PDB entry 6MB3 | electron microscopy, 3.37 A resolution | chains E and B of the 19 polymer chains in the assembly

# Chain E
Name: Plasmodium falciparum recombinant shortened CSP
Organism: Plasmodium falciparum
Sequence (278 residues; each row starts with the number of its first residue):
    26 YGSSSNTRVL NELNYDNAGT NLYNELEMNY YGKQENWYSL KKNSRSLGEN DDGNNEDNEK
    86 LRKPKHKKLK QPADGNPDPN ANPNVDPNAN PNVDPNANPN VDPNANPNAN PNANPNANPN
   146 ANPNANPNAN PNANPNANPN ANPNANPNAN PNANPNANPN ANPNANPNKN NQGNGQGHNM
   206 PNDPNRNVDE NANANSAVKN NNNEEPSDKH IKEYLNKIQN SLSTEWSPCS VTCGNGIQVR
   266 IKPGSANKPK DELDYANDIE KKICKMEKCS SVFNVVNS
Not modelled in the structure: 26-102, 193-303

# Chain B
Name: Fab311 heavy chain
Organism: Homo sapiens
UniProt: P0DOX5 (IGG1_HUMAN); residues 103-217 here correspond to UniProt positions 109-223 (UniProt number = residue number + 6)
Sequence (225 residues; row label = number of the first residue in the row; a row labelled like 82A-82C holds insertion residues (82A, then the next letters in order)):
     1 EVQLVESGGG VVPPGRSLRL SCATSGFTFS NYGMHWVRQA PGKGLEWVAI IW
   52A Y
    53 DGSRNFYAAS VEGRFTISRD NSKNTLYLQM
82A-82C NSL
    83 RVEDTAVYYC ARAAYYDT
100A-100D SGYG
   101 DYWGQGTLVT VSSASTKGPS VFPLAPSSKS TSGGTAALGC LVKDYFPEPV TVSWNSGALT
   161 SGVHTFPAVL QSSGLYSLSS VVTVPSSSLG TQTYICNVNH KPSNTKVDKK VEPKSCD
Not modelled in the structure: 1, 114-217
Disulfides: Cys22-Cys92

# How chain E and chain B interact
Pairs across the interface (19):
  Ala150(E) - Phe58(B)  hydrophobic
  Pro152(E) - Phe58(B)  hydrophobic
  Asn153(E) - Thr100(B)  hydrogen bond (side chain-backbone)
  Asn153(E) - Ser100A(B)
  Ala154(E) - Trp52(B)
  Asn155(E) - Tyr97(B)
  Pro156(E) - Gly33(B)
  Pro156(E) - Ile50(B)  hydrophobic
  Pro156(E) - Trp52(B)
  Pro156(E) - Tyr52A(B)  hydrogen bond (backbone-backbone)
  Pro156(E) - Ala95(B)  hydrophobic
  Asn157(E) - Asn31(B)
  Asn157(E) - Tyr32(B)
  Asn157(E) - Gly33(B)  hydrogen bond (side chain-backbone)
  Asn157(E) - Tyr52A(B)
  Asn157(E) - Ala95(B)  hydrogen bond (side chain-backbone)
  Asn157(E) - Ala96(B)
  Ala158(E) - Asn31(B)  hydrogen bond (backbone-backbone)
  Ala158(E) - Tyr52A(B)
Other interface residues (no listed pair), chain E (9 interface residues in all): Asn151
Other interface residues (no listed pair), chain B (14 interface residues in all): Arg56, Gly100B

# Summary
9 residues of chain E face 14 of chain B across their interface; the contacts include 5 hydrogen bonds. Polar
contacts include Asn153(E)-Thr100(B), Asn157(E)-Gly33(B) and Asn157(E)-Ala95(B).
Chain E is Plasmodium falciparum recombinant shortened CSP (Plasmodium falciparum) and chain B is Fab311 heavy
chain (Homo sapiens); the structure, Cryo-EM structure of the circumsporozoite protein of Plasmodium
falciparum with a vaccine-elicited antibody reveals maturation of ..., was determined by electron microscopy
together with 6MHG from the same study.
